8J5O - chains 1 and C of the 36 polymer chains in the assembly; structure by electron microscopy, 2.90 A resolution.

== Chain 1 ==
Molecule: Alpha subunit of light-harvesting 1
From: Roseiflexus castenholzii DSM 13941
Reference sequence: Q83XD1 (Q83XD1_9CHLR); numbering as in UniProt (aligned over 1-42)
Sequence (42 residues; numbered 1 to 42; the number before each row is that of its first residue):
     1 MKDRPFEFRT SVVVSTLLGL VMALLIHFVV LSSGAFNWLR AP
Unresolved in the structure: 1-6, 41-42
Small-molecule neighbours:
  - bacteriochlorophyll a (BCL), molecule 1: Glu7, Phe8, Ser11, Val12, Ser15
  - bacteriochlorophyll a (BCL), molecule 2: Val13, Thr16, Gly19, Leu20, Ala23, His27, Val30, Trp38
  - bacteriochlorophyll a (BCL), molecule 3: Gly19, Met22, Ala23, Ile26, His27, Val30, Phe36
  - beta,psi-caroten-4-one (KGD), molecule 1: Val12, Ser15, Thr16, Leu18, Gly19, Met22
  - beta,psi-caroten-4-one (KGD), molecule 2: Val14, Ser15, Leu18, Val21, Leu25
  - beta,psi-caroten-4-one (KGD), molecule 3: Leu20, Ala23, Leu24, His27, Phe28, Trp38

== Chain C ==
Molecule: Multiheme_cytc domain-containing protein
From: Roseiflexus castenholzii DSM 13941
Reference sequence: A7NQE7 (A7NQE7_ROSCS); residues 1-320 here = UniProt positions 1-320
Sequence (320 residues; each row starts with the number of its first residue):
     1 MIQQPPTLFP EITNTVRGRF YIVAGIISVV MAVASIAIFW WIFYTITPAP APPLQNPIYV
    61 NYTQEPTDYI SAESLAAMNA YIQANPQPQA VQVLKGMTTA QISAYMVAQV SGGLKVDCSY
   121 CHNIANFAQQ DGYPNAAKKV TARKMMLMSA DLNQNYTAKL PASVGGYQIT CATCHNGKAA
   181 GLEPYPIEIM NTLPNDWRLP LELDYPGGLV VTGRKDVSNH EVEQNQFAMY HMNVSMGQGC
   241 TFCHNARYFP SYEIAQKNHS IIMLQMTKHI QETYVAPGGR IADGIMAGKS PSCWLCHQGA
   301 NIPPGAAKPG QVPAVLSSTP
Unresolved in the structure: 1-5
Covalently attached groups: heme (HEM) linked to Cys118, Cys121, Cys171, Cys174, Cys240, Cys243, Cys293, Cys296
Metal / ion sites: heme Fe (4 sites), coordinated by Met106, His122, Met145, His175, Met229, His244, Met263, His297
Small-molecule neighbours:
  - bacteriochlorophyll a (BCL): Ile38, Trp41, Ile42, Ile46
  - heme (HEM), molecule 1: Met78, Tyr81, Pro88, Gln89, Ala90, Val91, Gln92, Val93, Leu94, Ile102, Ser103, Met106, Val107, Val110, Ser111, Val116, Asp117, Tyr120, His122, Phe127, Ala128, Lys139, Ala142, Arg143, Met146
  - heme (HEM), molecule 2: Val110, Leu114, Tyr120, Lys138, Thr141, Ala142, Met145, Met146, Met148, Ser149, Ile169, Thr170, His175, Ala179, Ala180, Gly181, Leu182, Met286, Ala287, Lys289
  - heme (HEM), molecule 3: Thr157, Leu160, Val164, Gly165, Tyr167, Gln168, Ile169, Thr173, Met232, Met236, Phe242, Gln256, His259, Ser260, Met263, Leu264, Met266, Thr267, Ser292, His297, Asn301, Ile302, Pro303
  - heme (HEM), molecule 4: Tyr205, Pro206, Gly207, Gly208, Leu209, Val210, Val211, Thr212, Asn225, Gln226, Met229, Tyr230, Met232, Asn233, Gly239, His244, Phe249, Pro250, Tyr252, Lys257, Ser260, Ile261, Leu264
  - beta,psi-caroten-4-one (KGD), molecule 1: Pro6, Thr7, Leu8, Phe9
  - beta,psi-caroten-4-one (KGD), molecule 2: Val16, Phe20, Val23, Ala24, Ile27, Ser28, Met31, Ala32, Ser35, Ile36, Phe39, Trp40
  - beta,psi-caroten-4-one (KGD), molecule 3: Met31, Ala34, Ser35, Ile38

== Chain 1 / chain C interface ==
Residue-residue contacts (8; chain 1 residue first):
  Met22(1) with Ser35(C); Ile38(C), hydrophobic
  Leu25(1) with Phe39(C), hydrophobic
  Ile26(1) with Ile42(C), hydrophobic
  Val29(1) with Phe43(C), hydrophobic
  Val30(1) with Ile46(C), hydrophobic
  Ser33(1) with Ile46(C); Pro48(C)
Interface residues without a listed pair, chain 1 (9 interface residues in all): Glu7, Leu18, Ala35
Interface residues without a listed pair, chain C (9 interface residues in all): Arg17, Phe20

== In short ==
Chain 1 and chain C each contribute 9 residues to their interface. One bacteriochlorophyll a molecule and 2
beta,psi-caroten-4-one molecules are bound between chain 1 and chain C. Ligands of chain 1: 3 copies of
bacteriochlorophyll a and 3 copies of beta,psi-caroten-4-one.
Here chain 1 is Alpha subunit of light-harvesting 1 and chain C is Multiheme_cytc domain-containing protein,
both from Roseiflexus castenholzii DSM 13941. Entry 8J5O (Cryo-EM structure of native RC-LH complex from
Roseiflexus castenholzii at 100lux) was determined by electron microscopy together with 8HJU, 8HJV and 8J5P
from the same study.
